Entry 8W9C (electron microscopy, 3.30 A resolution); this record covers chains A and C of the 6 polymer chains in the assembly.

# Chain A
Molecule: Transcriptional regulatory protein SIN3
From: Saccharomyces cerevisiae
UniProt: P22579 (SIN3_YEAST); numbering as in UniProt (aligned over 1-1536)
Chain sequence (1536 residues; numbered 1 to 1536; the number before each row is that of its first residue):
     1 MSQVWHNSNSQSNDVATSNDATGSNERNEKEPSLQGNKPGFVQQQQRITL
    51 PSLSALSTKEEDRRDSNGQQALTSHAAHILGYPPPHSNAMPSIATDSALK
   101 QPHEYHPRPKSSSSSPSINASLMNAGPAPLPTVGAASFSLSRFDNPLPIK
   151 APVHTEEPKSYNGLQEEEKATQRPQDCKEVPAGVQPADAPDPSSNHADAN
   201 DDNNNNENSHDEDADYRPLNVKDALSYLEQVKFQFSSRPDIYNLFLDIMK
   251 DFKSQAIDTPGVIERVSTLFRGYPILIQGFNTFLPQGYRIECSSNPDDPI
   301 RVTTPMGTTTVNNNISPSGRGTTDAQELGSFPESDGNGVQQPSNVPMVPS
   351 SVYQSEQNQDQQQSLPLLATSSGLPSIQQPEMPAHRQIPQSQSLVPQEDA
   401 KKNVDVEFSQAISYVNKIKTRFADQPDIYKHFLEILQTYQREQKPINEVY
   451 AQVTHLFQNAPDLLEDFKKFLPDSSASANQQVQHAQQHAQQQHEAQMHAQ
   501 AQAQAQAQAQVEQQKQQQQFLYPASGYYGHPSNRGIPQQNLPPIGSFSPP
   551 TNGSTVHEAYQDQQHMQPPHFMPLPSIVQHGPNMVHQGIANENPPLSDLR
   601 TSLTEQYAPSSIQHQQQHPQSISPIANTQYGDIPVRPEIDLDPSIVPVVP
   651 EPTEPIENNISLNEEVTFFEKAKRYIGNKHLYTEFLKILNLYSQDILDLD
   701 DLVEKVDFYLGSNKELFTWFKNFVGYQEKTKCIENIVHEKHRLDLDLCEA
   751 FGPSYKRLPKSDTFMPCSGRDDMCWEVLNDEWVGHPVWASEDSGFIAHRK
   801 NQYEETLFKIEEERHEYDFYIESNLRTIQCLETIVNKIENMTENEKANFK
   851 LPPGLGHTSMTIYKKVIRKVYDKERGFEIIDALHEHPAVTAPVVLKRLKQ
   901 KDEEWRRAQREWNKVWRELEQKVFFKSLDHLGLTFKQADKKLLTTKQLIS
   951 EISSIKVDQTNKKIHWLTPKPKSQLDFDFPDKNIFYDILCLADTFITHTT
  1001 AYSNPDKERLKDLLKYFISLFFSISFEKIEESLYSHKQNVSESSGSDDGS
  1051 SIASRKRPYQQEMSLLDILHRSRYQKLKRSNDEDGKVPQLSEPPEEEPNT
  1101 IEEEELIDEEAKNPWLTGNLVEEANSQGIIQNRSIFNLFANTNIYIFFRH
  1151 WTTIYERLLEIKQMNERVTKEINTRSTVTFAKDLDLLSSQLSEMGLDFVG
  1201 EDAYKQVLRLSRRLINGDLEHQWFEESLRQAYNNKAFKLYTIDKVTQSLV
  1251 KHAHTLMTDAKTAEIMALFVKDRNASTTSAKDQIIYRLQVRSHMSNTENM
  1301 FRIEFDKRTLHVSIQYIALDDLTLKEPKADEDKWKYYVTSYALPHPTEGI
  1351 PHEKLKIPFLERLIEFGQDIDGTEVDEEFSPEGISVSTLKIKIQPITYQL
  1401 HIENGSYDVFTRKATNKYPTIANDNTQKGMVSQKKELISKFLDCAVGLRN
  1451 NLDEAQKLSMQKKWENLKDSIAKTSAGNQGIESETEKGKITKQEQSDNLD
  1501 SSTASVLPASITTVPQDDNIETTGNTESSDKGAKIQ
Unresolved in the structure: 1-662, 727-748, 1042-1062, 1082-1117, 1348-1536
Swiss-Prot annotation at these positions:
  - modified residue: Ser137 (Phosphoserine), Thr303 (Phosphothreonine), Thr304 (Phosphothreonine), Ser316 (Phosphoserine), Ser1046 (Phosphoserine)

# Chain C
Molecule: Chromatin modification-related protein EAF3
From: Saccharomyces cerevisiae
UniProt: Q12432 (EAF3_YEAST); numbering as in UniProt (aligned over 1-401)
Chain sequence (401 residues; numbered 1 to 401; the number before each row is that of its first residue):
     1 MVDLEQEFALGGRCLAFHGPLMYEAKILKIWDPSSKMYTSIPNDKPGGSS
    51 QATKEIKPQKLGEDESIPEEIINGKCFFIHYQGWKSSWDEWVGYDRIRAY
   101 NEENIAMKKRLANEAKEAKKSLLEQQKKKKLSTSLGGPSNGGKRKGDSRS
   151 NASISKSTSQSFLTSSVSGRKSGRSSANSLHPGSSLRSSSDQNGNDDRRR
   201 SSSLSPNMLHHIAGYPTPKISLQIPIKLKSVLVDDWEYVTKDKKICRLPA
   251 DVTVEMVLNKYEHEVSQELESPGSQSQLSEYCAGLKLYFDKCLGNMLLYR
   301 LERLQYDELLKKSSKDQKPLVPIRIYGAIHLLRLISVLPELISSTTMDLQ
   351 SCQLLIKQTEDFLVWLLMHVDEYFNDKDPNRSDDALYVNTSSQYEGVALG
   401 M
Unresolved in the structure: 1-218
Swiss-Prot annotation at these positions:
  - modified residue: Ser201 (Phosphoserine)
Ion coordination: Zn2+: Arg300 (shared with 4 residues of chain E)

# How chain A and chain C interact
Pairs across the interface (17; chain A residue first):
  Ala750(A) with Asn380(C)
  Lys756(A) with Asn380(C); Asn389(C); Thr390(C), hydrogen bond (side chain-backbone); Glu395(C), salt bridge
  Arg757(A) with Pro379(C), hydrogen bond (side chain-backbone); Asn380(C); Ser382(C), hydrogen bond (side chain-backbone); Asp383(C), salt bridge; Asn389(C), hydrogen bond (backbone-side chain)
  Leu758(A) with Asn389(C); Thr390(C); Ser391(C)
  Pro759(A) with Asn389(C)
  Trp782(A) with Asn380(C)
  Trp788(A) with Ser392(C); Glu395(C)
Other interface residues (no listed pair), chain A (11 interface residues in all): Tyr755, Asp762, Val783, His785
Other interface residues (no listed pair), chain C (11 interface residues in all): Arg381, Val388

# In short
The chain A/chain C interface involves 11 residues from each chain, with 4 hydrogen bonds and 2 salt bridges.
Among the polar pairs are Lys756(A)-Glu395(C), Arg757(A)-Asp383(C) and Lys756(A)-Thr390(C).
Chain A is Transcriptional regulatory protein SIN3 and chain C is Chromatin modification-related protein EAF3,
both from Saccharomyces cerevisiae; the structure, Cryo-EM structure of the Rpd3S complex from budding yeast,
was determined by electron microscopy (same publication as 8W9D, 8W9E and 8W9F).
